5S57 - chains B and E of the 6 polymer chains in the assembly; structure by X-ray diffraction, 2.45 A resolution.

Chain B:
Name: Tubulin beta-2B chain
Source organism: Bos taurus
UniProt: Q6B856 (TBB2B_BOVIN); the author numbering skips numbers that UniProt does not, so the offset changes along the chain: 1-42 = UniProt 1-42; 45-360 = UniProt 43-358; 369-455 = UniProt 359-445
Amino-acid sequence (445 residues; numbered 1 to 455; 10 numbers in that range are skipped by the numbering (no residue carries them; nothing is unmodelled there); the number before each row is that of its first residue):
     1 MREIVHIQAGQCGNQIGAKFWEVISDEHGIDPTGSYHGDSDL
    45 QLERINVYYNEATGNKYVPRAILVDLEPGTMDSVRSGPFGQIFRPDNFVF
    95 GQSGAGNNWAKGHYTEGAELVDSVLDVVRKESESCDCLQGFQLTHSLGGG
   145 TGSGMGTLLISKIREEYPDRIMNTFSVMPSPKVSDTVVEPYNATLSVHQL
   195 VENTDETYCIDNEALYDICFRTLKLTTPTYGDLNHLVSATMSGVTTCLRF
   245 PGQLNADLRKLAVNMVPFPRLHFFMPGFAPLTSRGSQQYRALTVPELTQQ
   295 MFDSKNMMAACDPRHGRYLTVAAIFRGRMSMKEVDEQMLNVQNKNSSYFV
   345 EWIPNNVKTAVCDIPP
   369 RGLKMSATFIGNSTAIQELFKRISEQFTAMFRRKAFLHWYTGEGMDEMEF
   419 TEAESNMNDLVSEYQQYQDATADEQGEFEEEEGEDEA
Unresolved in the structure: 278-281, 438-455
Ion coordination: Mg2+: Gln11 (together with GDP); Ca2+: Glu113 (shared with 1 residue of chain C)
Residues lining bound ligands:
  - GDP (guanosine-5'-diphosphate): Ala9, Gly10, Gln11, Cys12, Gln15, Ile16, Ala99, Asn101, Ser140, Gly142, Gly143, Gly144, Thr145, Gly146, Val171, Pro173, Val177, Asp179, Glu183, Asn206, Leu209, Tyr224, Leu227, Asn228
  - WZS (1-{4-[(2-phenylethyl)amino]piperidin-1-yl}ethan-1-one): Phe135, Ile154, Ile157, Arg158, Tyr161, Pro162, Arg164, Met166, Glu196, Asn197, Thr198, Asp199, Pro263, His266
Curated features (UniProtKB/Swiss-Prot):
  - motif: Met1 to Ile4 (MREI motif)
  - binding site (GTP): Gln11, Glu71, Ser140, Gly144, Thr145, Gly146, Asn206, Asn228
  - binding site (Mg(2+)): Glu71
  - modified residue: Ser40 (Phosphoserine), Thr57 (Phosphothreonine), Lys60 (N6-acetyllysine), Ser174 (Phosphoserine), Thr287 (Phosphothreonine), Thr292 (Phosphothreonine), Arg320 (Omega-N-methylarginine), Glu448 (5-glutamyl polyglutamate)
  - cross-link (Glycyl lysine isopeptide (Lys-Gly)): Lys60 (interchain with G-Cter in ubiquitin), Lys326 (interchain with G-Cter in ubiquitin)
From the paper describing this entry:
  - binding site for WZS: Ile154, Ile157, Tyr161, Pro162, Met166, Asp199

Chain E:
Name: Stathmin-4
Source organism: Rattus norvegicus
UniProt: P63043 (STMN4_RAT); residues 5-145 here correspond to UniProt positions 49-189 (UniProt number = residue number + 44)
Amino-acid sequence (143 residues; numbered 3 to 145; the number before each row is that of its first residue):
     3 MADMEVIELNKCTSGQSFEVILKPPSFDGVPEFNASLPRRRDPSLEEIQK
    53 KLEAAEERRKYQEAELLKHLAEKREHEREVIQKAIEENNNFIKMAKEKLA
   103 QKMESNKENREAHLAAMLERLQEKDKHAEEVRKNKELKEEASR
Unresolved in the structure: 3-5, 29-43, 144-145
Sequence notes: initiating methionine (3); expression tag (4)
Curated features (UniProtKB/Swiss-Prot):
  - modified residue: Ser46 (Phosphoserine)

Interface between chain B and chain E:
Contacting residue pairs (24):
  His107(B) with Lys75(E), hydrogen bond
  Tyr108(B) with His78(E); Glu79(E); Val82(E), hydrophobic; Ile83(E)
  Leu152(B) with Glu79(E)
  Ser155(B) with Leu72(E); Lys75(E); Arg76(E), hydrogen bond
  Lys156(B) with Arg76(E); Glu79(E), salt bridge
  Arg158(B) with Leu68(E)
  Glu159(B) with Leu72(E); Arg76(E), salt bridge
  Gln193(B) with Lys75(E)
  Glu196(B) with His71(E), salt bridge
  Thr409(B) with Glu89(E)
  Glu411(B) with Val82(E); Ala86(E)
  Gly412(B) with Val82(E); Lys85(E); Ala86(E)
  Met413(B) with Lys85(E)
  Glu417(B) with His78(E), salt bridge
Interface residues without a listed pair, chain B (16 interface residues in all): Thr109, Pro162
Interface residues without a listed pair, chain E (14 interface residues in all): Glu65, Leu69

In short:
16 residues of chain B face 14 of chain E across their interface, with 2 hydrogen bonds and 4 salt bridges.
Polar pairs include Lys156(B)-Glu79(E), Glu159(B)-Arg76(E) and Glu196(B)-His71(E). Chain B binds GDP and
compound WZS. From the paper: a binding site for WZS at Ile154(B), Ile157(B) and Tyr161(B) among others.
Chain B is Tubulin beta-2B chain (Bos taurus) and chain E is Stathmin-4 (Rattus norvegicus); the structure,
Tubulin-Z2856434883-complex, was determined by X-ray diffraction together with 5S4L, 5S4M, 5S4N, 5S4O, 5S4P,
5S4Q and 52 further entries from the same study.
